Entry 7XE3 (X-ray diffraction, 2.82 A resolution); this record covers chain A.

== Chain A ==
Molecule: Lysine-specific histone demethylase 1B
Organism: Homo sapiens
Notes: EC 1.14.99.66
UniProtKB: Q8NB78 (KDM1B_HUMAN); residue numbers follow UniProt; this construct covers 30-822
Chain sequence (793 residues; row label = number of the first residue in the row):
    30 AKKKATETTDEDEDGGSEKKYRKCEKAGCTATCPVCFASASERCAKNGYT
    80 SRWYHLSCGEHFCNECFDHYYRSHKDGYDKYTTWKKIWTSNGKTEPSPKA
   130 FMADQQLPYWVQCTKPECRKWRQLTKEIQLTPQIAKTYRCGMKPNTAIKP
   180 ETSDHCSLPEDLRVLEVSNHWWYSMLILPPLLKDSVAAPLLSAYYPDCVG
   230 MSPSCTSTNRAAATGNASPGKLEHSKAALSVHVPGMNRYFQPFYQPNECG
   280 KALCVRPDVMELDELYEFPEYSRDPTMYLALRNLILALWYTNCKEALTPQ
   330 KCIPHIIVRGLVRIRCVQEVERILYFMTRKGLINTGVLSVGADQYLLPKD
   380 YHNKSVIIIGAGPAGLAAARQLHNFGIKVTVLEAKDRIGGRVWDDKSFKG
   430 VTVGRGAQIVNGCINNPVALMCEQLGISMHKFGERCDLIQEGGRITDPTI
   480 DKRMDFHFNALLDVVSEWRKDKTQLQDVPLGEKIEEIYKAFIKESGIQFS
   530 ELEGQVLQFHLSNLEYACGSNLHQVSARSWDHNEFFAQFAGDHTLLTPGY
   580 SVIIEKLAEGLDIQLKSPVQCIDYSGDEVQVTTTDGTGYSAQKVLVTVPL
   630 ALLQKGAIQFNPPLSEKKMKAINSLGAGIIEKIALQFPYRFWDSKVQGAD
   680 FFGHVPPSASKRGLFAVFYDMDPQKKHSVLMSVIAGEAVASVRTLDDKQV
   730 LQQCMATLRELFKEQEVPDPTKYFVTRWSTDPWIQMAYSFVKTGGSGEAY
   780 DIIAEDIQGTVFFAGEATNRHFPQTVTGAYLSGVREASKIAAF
Not modelled in the structure: 30-45, 176-180, 237-261
Ion coordination: Zn2+ site 1: Cys-53, Cys-58, His-84, His-90; Zn2+ site 2: Cys-65, Cys-73, Cys-92, Cys-95; Zn2+ site 3: Cys-142, Cys-147, Cys-169, Cys-185
Residues lining bound ligands:
  - 8A2 / FAD: Ile-388, Gly-389, Ala-390, Gly-391, Pro-392, Ala-393, Gly-394, Leu-411, Glu-412, Ala-413, Lys-414, Gly-418, Gly-419, Arg-420, Arg-434, Gly-435, Ala-436, Gln-437, Ile-438, Asn-440, Tyr-545, Tyr-579, Ser-596, Pro-597, Val-598, Thr-626, Val-627, Pro-628, Leu-631, Ile-637, Ile-659, Lys-661, Trp-757, Trp-762, Ile-763, Met-765, Ala-766, Tyr-767, Gly-794, Glu-795, Gln-803, Thr-804, Val-805, Thr-806, Ala-808
  - citrate anion (FLC): Tyr-273, Cys-278, Gly-279, Phe-564, Phe-565, Ala-566, His-800
Curated features (UniProtKB/Swiss-Prot):
  - zinc finger: Asp-133 to Val-193 (CW-type)
  - region: Tyr-273 to Asp-292 (GLYR1-binding), Ile-438 to Leu-467 (Histone H3-binding), Phe-487 to Arg-498 (Histone H3-binding), Phe-538 to His-572 (Histone H3-binding), Phe-564 to Ala-566 (GLYR1-binding), Asn-798 to Arg-814 (GLYR1-binding)
  - binding site (Zn(2+)): Cys-53, Cys-58, Cys-65, Cys-73, His-84, His-90, Cys-92, Cys-95, Cys-142, Cys-147, Cys-169, Cys-185
  - binding site (FAD): Lys-383 to Val-439, Val-598, Glu-795, Gln-803 to Val-805
  - modified residue: Ser-247 (Phosphoserine)
  - mutagenesis: Lys-48 to Lys-49 (Normal demethylase activity), Arg-51 to Lys-52 (Reduced demethylase activity), Cys-53 (C53A: Loss of demethylase activity), Trp-82 (W82A: Loss of demethylase activity), His-84 (H84A: Loss of demethylase activity. Defective in the binding of FAD), His-90 (H90A: Loss of demethylase activity. Defective in the binding of FAD), Arg-101 (R101A: Reduced demethylase activity), His-103 (H103D: No effect on DNA or nucleosome binding), Lys-104 (K104E: No effect on DNA or nucleosome binding), Lys-109 (K109E: No effect on DNA or nucleosome binding), Lys-114 to Lys-115 (Reduced demethylase activity), Lys-114 (K114E: No effect on DNA or nucleosome binding), 21 further mutagenesis entries in UniProt
From the paper describing this entry:
  - binding site for the ligand 8A2: Asn-440

== Overview ==
Bound to chain A: 8A2 / FAD and citrate anion. The Zn2+ site 1 is built by Cys-53, Cys-58, His-84 and His-90.
Cys-65, Cys-73, Cys-92 and Cys-95 coordinate Zn2+ site 2. From UniProt: 12 Zn2+-binding residues, 7
FAD-binding residues and 46 mutagenesis sites. From the paper: a binding site for the ligand 8A2 at Asn-440.
Chain A is Lysine-specific histone demethylase 1B (Homo sapiens); the structure, Crystal structure of LSD2 in
complex with cis-4-Br-2,5-F2-PCPA (S1024), was determined by X-ray diffraction, deposited together with 7W3L,
7XE1 and 7XE2.
